Entry 6Q8W (X-ray diffraction, 3.40 A resolution); this record covers chains 4 and 9 of the 16 polymer chains in the assembly.

# Chain 4
Name: NADH-quinone oxidoreductase subunit 4
From: Thermus thermophilus (strain HB8 / ATCC 27634 / DSM 579)
Notes: EC 1.6.5.11
UniProtKB: Q56220 (NQO4_THET8); residue numbers follow UniProt; this construct covers 1-409
Sequence (409 residues; row label = number of the first residue in the row):
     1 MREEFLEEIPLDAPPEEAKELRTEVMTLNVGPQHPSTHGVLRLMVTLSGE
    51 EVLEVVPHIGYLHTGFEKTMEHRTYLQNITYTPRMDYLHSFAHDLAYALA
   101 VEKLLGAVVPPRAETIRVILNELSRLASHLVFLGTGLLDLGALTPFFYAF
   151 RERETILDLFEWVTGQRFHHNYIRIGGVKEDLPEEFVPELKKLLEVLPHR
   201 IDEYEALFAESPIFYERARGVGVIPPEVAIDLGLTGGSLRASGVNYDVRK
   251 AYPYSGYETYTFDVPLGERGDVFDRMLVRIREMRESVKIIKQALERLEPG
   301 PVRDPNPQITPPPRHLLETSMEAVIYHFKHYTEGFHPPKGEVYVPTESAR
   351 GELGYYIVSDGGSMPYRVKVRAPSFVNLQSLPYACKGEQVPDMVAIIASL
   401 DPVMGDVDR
Unresolved in the structure: 1-25
Ligand contacts: Aureothin (HQW): Gln33, His38, Gly39, Tyr87, Leu88, Thr135, Leu138
From the paper describing this entry:
  - binding site for Aureothin: His38, Tyr87
  - catalytic residues: His38, Tyr87 (proposed by the authors, not directly observed)

# Chain 9
Name: NADH-quinone oxidoreductase subunit 9
From: Thermus thermophilus (strain HB8 / ATCC 27634 / DSM 579)
Notes: EC 1.6.5.11
UniProtKB: Q56224 (NQO9_THET8); residue numbers follow UniProt; this construct covers 1-182
Sequence (182 residues; each row starts with the number of its first residue):
     1 MTLKALAQSLGITLKYLFSKPVTVPYPDAPVALKPRFHGRHVLTRHPNGL
    51 EKCIGCSLCAAACPAYAIYVEPAENDPENPVSAGERYAKVYEINMLRCIF
   101 CGLCEEACPTGAIVLGYDFEMADYEYSDLVYGKEDMLVDVVGTKPQRREA
   151 KRTGKPVKVGYVVPYVRPELEGFKAPTEGGKR
Unresolved in the structure: 1, 182
Bound ions: 4Fe-4S cluster Fe site 1: Cys53, Cys56, Cys59, Cys108; 4Fe-4S cluster Fe site 2: Cys63, Cys98, Cys101, Cys104
Ligand contacts:
  - 4Fe-4S cluster (SF4), molecule 1: His41, Ala62, Cys63, Pro64, Ile68, Ile93, Cys98, Ile99, Phe100, Cys101, Gly102, Leu103, Cys104
  - 4Fe-4S cluster (SF4), molecule 2: Leu43, Lys52, Cys53, Ile54, Gly55, Cys56, Ser57, Leu58, Cys59, Val70, Tyr91, Cys108, Pro109, Thr110, Ala112, Ile113
Curated features (UniProtKB/Swiss-Prot):
  - binding site ([4Fe-4S] cluster): Cys53, Cys56, Ser57, Cys59, Cys63, Cys98, Ile99, Cys101, Cys104, Cys108

# How chain 4 and chain 9 interact
Contacting residue pairs (55):
  Arg73(4) with Pro64(9), hydrogen bond (side chain-backbone); Tyr66(9)
  Leu76(4) with Leu103(9), hydrophobic
  Gln77(4) with Ala61(9); Ala62(9), hydrogen bond (side chain-backbone); Cys63(9); Pro64(9); Tyr66(9)
  Thr80(4) with Pro64(9); Cys101(9); Leu103(9)
  Tyr81(4) with Pro64(9), hydrogen bond (side chain-backbone)
  Tyr148(4) with Tyr16(9), hydrophobic
  Arg151(4) with Tyr16(9)
  Glu161(4) with Leu33(9); Lys34(9); Phe37(9)
  Trp162(4) with Lys34(9); Pro35(9); Arg36(9)
  Val163(4) with Arg36(9), hydrogen bond (backbone-side chain)
  Thr164(4) with His38(9)
  Gly165(4) with Arg36(9); Phe37(9); His38(9), hydrogen bond (backbone-backbone)
  Gln166(4) with His38(9); Phe100(9), hydrogen bond (side chain-backbone)
  Asn171(4) with Cys101(9)
  Arg174(4) with Glu106(9), salt bridge
  Lys179(4) with Cys101(9); Glu106(9), salt bridge
  Asp181(4) with Arg36(9), hydrogen bond (backbone-side chain)
  Pro183(4) with Arg36(9)
  Glu184(4) with Tyr165(9)
  Glu185(4) with Tyr165(9), hydrogen bond
  Arg200(4) with Tyr16(9), hydrogen bond
  Leu207(4) with Ile12(9), hydrophobic
  Glu210(4) with Thr2(9), hydrogen bond (backbone-side chain); Ala5(9)
  Ser211(4) with Thr2(9), hydrogen bond (backbone-side chain)
  Pro212(4) with Thr2(9); Ala5(9); Leu6(9), hydrophobic
  Ile213(4) with Leu6(9), hydrophobic
  Arg314(4) with Glu105(9); Glu106(9), hydrogen bond (side chain-backbone); Cys108(9), hydrogen bond (side chain-backbone)
  Leu317(4) with Pro109(9), hydrophobic
  His327(4) with Leu58(9); Ala107(9), hydrogen bond (side chain-backbone)
  Phe328(4) with Leu58(9), hydrophobic
  Tyr331(4) with Ala62(9); Glu106(9); Ala107(9), hydrophobic
  Thr332(4) with Leu58(9)
Interface residues without a listed pair, chain 4 (40 interface residues in all): His72, Arg84, Asp158, Glu180, Leu182, Glu203, Ala206, Tyr215
Interface residues without a listed pair, chain 9 (33 interface residues in all): Gln8, Thr13, Val22, Ala65, Ile99, Gly102, Pro164

# Summary
40 residues of chain 4 face 33 of chain 9 across their interface; the contacts include 14 hydrogen bonds and 2
salt bridges. Polar pairs include Arg174(4)-Glu106(9), Lys179(4)-Glu106(9) and Arg73(4)-Pro64(9). Chain 4
binds Aureothin. Bound to chain 9: 4Fe-4S cluster. From the paper: catalytic residues His38(4) and Tyr87(4); a
binding site for Aureothin at His38(4) and Tyr87(4).
Here chain 4 is NADH-quinone oxidoreductase subunit 4 and chain 9 is NADH-quinone oxidoreductase subunit 9,
both from Thermus thermophilus (strain HB8 / ATCC 27634 / DSM 579). Entry 6Q8W (Respiratory complex I from
Thermus thermophilus with bound Aureothin) was determined by X-ray diffraction (same publication as 6I0D,
6I1P, 6Q8O, 6Q8X, 6Y11, 6ZIY and 3 further entries).
